PDB entry 3U61 | X-ray diffraction, 3.20 A resolution | chains B and C of the 10 polymer chains in the assembly

Chain B (and C):
Protein: DNA polymerase accessory protein 44
Organism: Enterobacteria phage T4
Notes: chain C of this document is another copy of the same molecule, construct and numbering; everything in this record applies to it too
UniProt: P04526 (DPA44_BPT4); residues 1-319 here = UniProt positions 1-319
Sequence (324 residues; each row starts with the number of its first residue; numbers below 1 keep their minus sign (Gly-4 is residue -4)):
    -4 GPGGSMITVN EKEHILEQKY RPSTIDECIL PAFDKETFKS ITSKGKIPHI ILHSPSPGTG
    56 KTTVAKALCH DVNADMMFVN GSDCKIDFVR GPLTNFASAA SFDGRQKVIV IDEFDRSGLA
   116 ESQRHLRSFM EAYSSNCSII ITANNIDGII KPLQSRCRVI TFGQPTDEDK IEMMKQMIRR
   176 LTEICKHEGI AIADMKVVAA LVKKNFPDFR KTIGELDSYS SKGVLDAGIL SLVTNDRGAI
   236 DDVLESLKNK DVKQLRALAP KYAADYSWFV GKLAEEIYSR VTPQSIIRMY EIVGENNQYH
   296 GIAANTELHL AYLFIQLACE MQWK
Unresolved in the structure: -4 to 1, 222-233, 319 (chain C: -4 to -1, 319)
Construct notes: expression tag (-4 to 0)
Swiss-Prot annotation at these positions:
  - binding site (ATP): Glu12 to Tyr15, Ile24, Gly53 to Thr58, Arg205
Small-molecule neighbours: ADP (adenosine-5'-diphosphate): Glu12, Tyr15, Arg16, Pro17, Cys23, Ile24, Leu25, Ser49, Pro52, Gly53, Thr54, Gly55, Lys56, Thr57, Thr58, Glu108, Arg175, Phe204, Arg205, Ile208
From the paper describing this entry:
  - allosteric site: Lys80 (proposed by the authors, not directly observed)

How chain B and chain C interact:
Pairs across the interface (42):
  His9(B) with Ser129(C), hydrogen bond
  Ile10(B) with Glu126(C)
  Asn75(B) with Arg122(C)
  Ser77(B) with Arg119(C)
  Lys80(B) with Arg85(C)
  Val247(B) with Tyr273(C), hydrophobic; Tyr285(C), hydrophobic
  Lys248(B) with Tyr273(C)
  Arg251(B) with Glu270(C); Tyr285(C), hydrogen bond
  Lys256(B) with Pro50(C)
  Tyr257(B) with Asp142(C)
  Asp260(B) with Asn140(C), hydrogen bond
  Trp263(B) with Asp142(C)
  Glu290(B) with Gln293(C)
  Asn291(B) with Gln293(C)
  Tyr294(B) with Gln293(C); Tyr294(C), hydrophobic
  Ile297(B) with Gln293(C); His295(C); Ile297(C), hydrophobic
  Ala298(B) with Asn292(C)
  Ala299(B) with Tyr261(C), hydrophobic; Ser262(C); Asn292(C), hydrogen bond (backbone-side chain); His295(C)
  Asn300(B) with Ser262(C); Gly266(C); Asn292(C), hydrogen bond (backbone-side chain)
  Leu303(B) with Val265(C), hydrophobic; Val288(C), hydrophobic; Asn292(C)
  His304(B) with Asn292(C); Gln293(C)
  Tyr307(B) with Tyr285(C); Glu286(C); Gly289(C); Glu290(C); Gln293(C)
  Ile310(B) with Ile282(C), hydrophobic; Tyr285(C), hydrophobic
  Cys314(B) with Ile282(C), hydrophobic
Interface residues without a listed pair, chain B (25 interface residues in all): Arg111
Interface residues without a listed pair, chain C (29 interface residues in all): Glu116, Ala269, Ile281, Gly296

Overview:
25 residues of chain B face 29 of chain C across their interface; the contacts include 5 hydrogen bonds. Polar
contacts include His9(B)-Ser129(C), Arg251(B)-Tyr285(C) and Asp260(B)-Asn140(C). Ligands of chain B: ADP.
UniProt lists 12 ATP-binding residues on chain B. The paper reports an allosteric site at Lys80(B).
Chain B and chain C are both DNA polymerase accessory protein 44 (Enterobacteria phage T4); the structure,
Structure of T4 Bacteriophage Clamp Loader Bound To Closed Clamp, DNA and ATP Analog and ADP, was determined
by X-ray diffraction together with 3U5Z and 3U60 from the same study.
